PDB entry 7LQ7 | X-ray diffraction, 3.40 A resolution | chains A and Q of the 15 polymer chains in the assembly

Chain A:
Name: Spike protein S1
Organism: Severe acute respiratory syndrome coronavirus 2
UniProt: P0DTC2 (SPIKE_SARS2); residues 333-530 here = UniProt positions 333-530
Chain sequence (205 residues; row label = number of the first residue in the row):
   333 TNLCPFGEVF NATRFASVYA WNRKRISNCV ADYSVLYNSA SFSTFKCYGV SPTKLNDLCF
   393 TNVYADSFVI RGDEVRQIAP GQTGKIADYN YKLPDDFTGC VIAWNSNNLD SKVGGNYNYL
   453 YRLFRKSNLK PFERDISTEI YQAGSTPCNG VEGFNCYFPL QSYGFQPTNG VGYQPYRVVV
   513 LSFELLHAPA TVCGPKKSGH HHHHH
Unresolved in the structure: 528-537
Differences from the reference sequence: expression tag (531-537)
Swiss-Prot annotation at these positions:
  - region: Arg403 to Asp405 (Integrin-binding motif), Asn448 to Phe456 (Immunodominant HLA epitope recognized by the CD8+)
  - glycosylation: Asn343 (N-linked (GlcNAc...) (complex) asparagine)
Cystine bridges: Cys336-Cys361, Cys379-Cys432, Cys391-Cys525, Cys480-Cys488
Glycans and other covalent adducts: N-acetylglucosamine (NAG) linked to Asn343

Chain Q:
Name: COVA1-16 light chain
Organism: Homo sapiens
Chain sequence (214 residues; numbered 1 to 214; the number before each row is that of its first residue):
     1 DIQLTQSPSS LSASVGDRVT ITCQASQDIS NYLNWYQQRP GKAPKLLIYD ASNLETGVPS
    61 RFSGSGSGTD FTFTISSLQP EDIATYYCQQ YDNPPLTFGG GTKLEIKRTV AAPSVFIFPP
   121 SDEQLKSGTA SVVCLLNNFY PREAKVQWKV DNALQSGNSQ ESVTEQDSKD STYSLSSTLT
   181 LSKADYEKHK VYACEVTHQG LSSPVTKSFN RGEC
Unresolved in the structure: 214
Cystine bridges: Cys23-Cys88, Cys134-Cys194

Interface between chain A and chain Q:
Pairs across the interface (7; chain A residue first):
  Arg408(A) - Tyr49(Q)  hydrogen bond
  Arg408(A) - Leu54(Q)
  Arg408(A) - Glu55(Q)  salt bridge
  Arg408(A) - Thr56(Q)
  Gln409(A) - Thr56(Q)
  Thr415(A) - Thr56(Q)  hydrogen bond (backbone-side chain)
  Gly416(A) - Thr56(Q)
Other interface residues (no listed pair), chain A (5 interface residues in all): Gln414

Overview:
5 residues of chain A and 4 residues of chain Q are in contact; the contacts include 2 hydrogen bonds and 1
salt bridge. Among the polar pairs are Arg408(A)-Glu55(Q), Arg408(A)-Tyr49(Q) and Thr415(A)-Thr56(Q).
N-acetylglucosamine is covalently linked to Asn343(A).
Chain A is Spike protein S1 (Severe acute respiratory syndrome coronavirus 2) and chain Q is COVA1-16 light
chain (Homo sapiens); the structure, Crystal structure of SARS-CoV-2 receptor binding domain in complex with
antibodies CV503 and COVA1-16, was determined by X-ray diffraction.
